1K8W - chains B and A; structure by X-ray diffraction, 1.85 A resolution.

== Chain B ==
Molecule: 22-nt RNA strand
Sequence (22 nucleotides; numbered 401 to 422; the number before each row is that of its first residue):
   401 GGCAACGGUX CGAUCCCGUU GC
Modified positions: FHU ((5S,6R)-5-fluoro-6-hydroxy-pseudouridine-5'-monophosphate) at position 410

== Chain A ==
Protein: tRNA Pseudouridine Synthase B
Source organism: Escherichia coli
Notes: EC 4.2.1.70; engineered mutation(s): Residues 1-9 replaced with a His-Tag
Reference sequence: P60340 (TRUB_ECOLI); numbering as in UniProt (aligned over 10-314)
Amino-acid sequence (327 residues; each row starts with the number of its first residue; numbers below 1 keep their minus sign (Met-12 is residue -12)):
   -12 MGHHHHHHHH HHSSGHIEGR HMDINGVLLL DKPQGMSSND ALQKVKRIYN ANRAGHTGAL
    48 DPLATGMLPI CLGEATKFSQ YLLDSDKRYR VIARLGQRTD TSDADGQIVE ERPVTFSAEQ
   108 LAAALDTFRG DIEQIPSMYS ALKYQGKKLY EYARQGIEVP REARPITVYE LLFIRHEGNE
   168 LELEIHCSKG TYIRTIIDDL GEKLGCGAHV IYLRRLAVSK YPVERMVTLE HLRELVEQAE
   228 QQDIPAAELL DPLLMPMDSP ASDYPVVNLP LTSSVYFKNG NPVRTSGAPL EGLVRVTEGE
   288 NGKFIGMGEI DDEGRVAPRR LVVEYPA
Unresolved in the structure: -12 to 8, 313-314
Swiss-Prot annotation at these positions:
  - region: Ser124 to Pro152 (RNA binding)
  - active site: Asp48 (Nucleophile)
  - binding site (substrate): His43, Tyr76, Tyr179, Arg202
  - mutagenesis: Lys19 (K19M/R: Reduced structural stability and decrease in activity), Pro20 (P20G/L: Reduced structural stability and no change in activity), His43 (H43A: 330-fold decrease in catalytic efficiency; H43F: 2-fold decrease in catalytic efficiency; H43G: 250-fold decrease in catalytic efficiency; H43N: 180-fold decrease in catalytic efficiency ...), Asp48 (D48C: Loss of activity), Cys58 (C58A: Slight increase in activity. Slight increase in activity; when associated with A-174 and A-193), Cys174 (C174A: Slight increase in activity. Slight increase in activity; when associated with A-58 and A-193), Cys193 (C193A: Slight increase in activity; when associated with A-58 and A-174; C193V: Slight increase in activity)

== How chain B and chain A interact ==
Pairs across the interface - 67 pairs, chain B then chain A:
  C406(B) - Gln132(A)  phosphate contact
  C406(B) - Gly133(A)  phosphate contact
  G407(B) - Lys130(A)  phosphate contact
  G407(B) - Tyr131(A)  phosphate contact
  G407(B) - Gln132(A)  hydrogen bond to the phosphate
  G407(B) - Gly133(A)  hydrogen bond to the phosphate
  G408(B) - Leu70(A)  base contact
  G408(B) - Leu129(A)  phosphate contact
  G408(B) - Lys130(A)  hydrogen bond to the phosphate
  G408(B) - Lys176(A)  phosphate contact
  U409(B) - His43(A)  base contact
  U409(B) - Gly45(A)  phosphate contact
  U409(B) - Ala46(A)  hydrogen bond to the sugar
  U409(B) - Leu70(A)  sugar contact
  U409(B) - Ala128(A)  base contact
  U409(B) - Leu129(A)  phosphate contact
  U409(B) - Lys130(A)  hydrogen bond to the base
  U409(B) - Arg151(A)  salt bridge to the phosphate
  U409(B) - Lys176(A)  salt bridge to the phosphate
  U409(B) - Gly177(A)  phosphate contact
  FHU_410(B) - Gly45(A)  phosphate contact
  FHU_410(B) - Ala46(A)  sugar contact
  FHU_410(B) - Leu47(A)  base contact
  FHU_410(B) - Asp48(A)  hydrogen bond to the sugar
  FHU_410(B) - Leu70(A)  phosphate contact
  FHU_410(B) - Lys74(A)  salt bridge to the phosphate
  FHU_410(B) - Tyr76(A)  base contact
  FHU_410(B) - Lys176(A)  phosphate contact
  FHU_410(B) - Gly177(A)  hydrogen bond to the phosphate
  FHU_410(B) - Thr178(A)  sugar contact
  FHU_410(B) - Tyr179(A)  hydrogen bond to the phosphate
  FHU_410(B) - Ile180(A)  base contact
  FHU_410(B) - Arg181(A)  base contact
  FHU_410(B) - Leu200(A)  base contact
  FHU_410(B) - Arg202(A)  salt bridge to the phosphate
  C411(B) - Ala46(A)  phosphate contact
  C411(B) - Asp48(A)  base contact
  C411(B) - Pro49(A)  sugar contact
  C411(B) - Thr88(A)  base contact
  C411(B) - Asp90(A)  hydrogen bond to the base
  C411(B) - Tyr126(A)  sugar contact
  C411(B) - Ser127(A)  sugar contact
  C411(B) - Ala128(A)  hydrogen bond to the phosphate
  C411(B) - Tyr137(A)  phosphate contact
  C411(B) - Arg141(A)  hydrogen bond to the base
  C411(B) - Tyr179(A)  hydrogen bond to the phosphate
  C411(B) - Arg181(A)  base contact
  G412(B) - Pro49(A)  base contact
  G412(B) - Tyr137(A)  hydrogen bond to the phosphate
  G412(B) - Arg141(A)  hydrogen bond to the sugar
  A413(B) - Ser24(A)  hydrogen bond to the phosphate
  A413(B) - Asn26(A)  hydrogen bond to the phosphate
  A413(B) - Asp27(A)  phosphate contact
  A413(B) - Leu29(A)  base contact
  A413(B) - Gly42(A)  base contact
  A413(B) - His43(A)  stacking on the base
  U414(B) - Lys135(A)  salt bridge to the phosphate
  C415(B) - Asn26(A)  base contact
  C415(B) - Gln30(A)  base contact
  C416(B) - Ala41(A)  sugar contact
  C416(B) - Gly42(A)  sugar contact
  C416(B) - Thr63(A)  phosphate contact
  C416(B) - Ser66(A)  sugar contact
  C417(B) - Thr63(A)  hydrogen bond to the phosphate
  C417(B) - Ser66(A)  hydrogen bond to the sugar
  C417(B) - Gln67(A)  hydrogen bond to the sugar
  G418(B) - Gln67(A)  sugar contact
Other interface residues (no listed pair), chain A (47 interface residues in all): Arg40, Thr44, Ala51, Lys64, Asp92, Arg307

== Summary ==
13 residues of chain B and 47 residues of chain A are in contact, with 19 hydrogen bonds, 5 salt bridges and 1
aromatic stacking contact. Polar pairs include U409(B)-Lys130(A), C411(B)-Asp90(A) and C411(B)-Arg141(A).
Chain B is a 22-nt RNA strand and chain A is tRNA Pseudouridine Synthase B (Escherichia coli); the structure,
Crystal structure of the E. coli pseudouridine synthase TruB bound to a T stem-loop RNA, was determined by
X-ray diffraction.
